PDB entry 8RAQ | X-ray diffraction, 1.40 A resolution | chain A

[Chain A]
Molecule: Mycolic acid methyltransferase MmaA1
Organism: Mycobacterium tuberculosis H37Rv
Reference sequence: P9WPB1 (MMAA1_MYCTU); residue numbers follow UniProt; this construct covers 1-286
Amino-acid sequence (287 residues; each row starts with the number of its first residue; numbering starts at 0):
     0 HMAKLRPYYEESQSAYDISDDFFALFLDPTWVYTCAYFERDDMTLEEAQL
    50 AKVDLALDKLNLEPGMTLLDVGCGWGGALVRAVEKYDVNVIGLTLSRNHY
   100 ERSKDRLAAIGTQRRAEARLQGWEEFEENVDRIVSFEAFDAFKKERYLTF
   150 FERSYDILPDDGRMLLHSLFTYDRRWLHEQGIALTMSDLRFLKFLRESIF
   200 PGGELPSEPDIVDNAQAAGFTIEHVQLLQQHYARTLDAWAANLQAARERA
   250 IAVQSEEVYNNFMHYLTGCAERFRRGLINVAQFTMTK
Unresolved in the structure: 0-15
Sequence notes: expression tag (0)
Swiss-Prot annotation at these positions:
  - active site: Cys268
  - binding site (S-adenosyl-L-methionine): Tyr32, Thr33, Gly71 to Gly73, Thr93 to His98, Trp122, Glu123
Metal / ion sites: Na+ near Asp86 (its only coordinating residue here)
Ligand contacts: S-adenosylmethionine (SAM): Trp30, Val31, Tyr32, Thr33, Val70, Gly71, Cys72, Gly73, Leu92, Thr93, Leu94, Ser95, His98, Gln120, Gly121, Trp122, Glu123, Phe135, Glu136, Ala137, Ala140, Phe141

[Overview]
Chain A binds S-adenosylmethionine. Curated annotation (UniProt) lists active-site residue Cys268 and 13
S-adenosyl-L-methionine-binding residues.
Chain A is Mycolic acid methyltransferase MmaA1 (Mycobacterium tuberculosis H37Rv); the structure, Crystal
structure of Mycobacterium tuberculosis MmaA1 with S-adenosyl methionine (SAM), was determined by X-ray
diffraction together with 8RBD, 8RBE and 8RBL from the same study.
